8UTU - chains A and B of the 4 polymer chains in the assembly; structure by electron microscopy, 3.00 A resolution.

# Chain A
Molecule: Tubulin alpha-1B chain
Organism: Sus scrofa
Reference sequence: Q2XVP4 (TBA1B_PIG); numbering as in UniProt (aligned over 1-451)
Amino-acid sequence (451 residues; numbered 1 to 451; the number before each row is that of its first residue):
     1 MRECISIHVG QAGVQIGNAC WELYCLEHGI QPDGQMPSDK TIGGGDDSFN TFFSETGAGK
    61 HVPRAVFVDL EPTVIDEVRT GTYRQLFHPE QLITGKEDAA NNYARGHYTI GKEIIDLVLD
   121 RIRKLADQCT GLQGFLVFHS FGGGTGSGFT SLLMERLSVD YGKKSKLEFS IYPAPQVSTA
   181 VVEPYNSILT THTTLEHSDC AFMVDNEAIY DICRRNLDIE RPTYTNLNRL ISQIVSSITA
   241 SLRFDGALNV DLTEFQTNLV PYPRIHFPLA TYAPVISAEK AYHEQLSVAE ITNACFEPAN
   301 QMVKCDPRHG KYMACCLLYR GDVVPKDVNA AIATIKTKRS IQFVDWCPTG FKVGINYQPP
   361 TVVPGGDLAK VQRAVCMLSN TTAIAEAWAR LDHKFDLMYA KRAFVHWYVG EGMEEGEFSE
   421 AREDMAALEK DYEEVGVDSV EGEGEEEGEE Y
Unresolved in the structure: 441-451
Ion coordination: Mg2+: Glu71 (together with GTP)
Small-molecule neighbours: GTP (guanosine-5'-triphosphate): Gly10, Gln11, Ala12, Gln15, Glu71, Asp98, Ala99, Ala100, Asn101, Ser140, Phe141, Gly142, Gly143, Gly144, Thr145, Gly146, Ile171, Thr179, Glu183, Asn206, Tyr224, Leu227, Asn228, Ile231
Curated features (UniProtKB/Swiss-Prot):
  - motif: Met1 to Cys4 (MREC motif)
  - active site: Glu254
  - binding site (GTP): Gly10, Gln11, Ala12, Gln15, Glu71, Ala99, Ser140, Gly143, Gly144, Thr145, Gly146, Thr179, Glu183, Asn206, Tyr224, Asn228, Leu252
  - binding site (Mg(2+)): Glu71
  - site: Tyr451 (Involved in polymerization)
  - modified residue: Lys40 (N6,N6,N6-trimethyllysine), Ser48 (Phosphoserine), Ser232 (Phosphoserine), Tyr282 (3'-nitrotyrosine), Arg339 (Omega-N-methylarginine), Ser439 (Phosphoserine), Glu443 (5-glutamyl polyglutamate), Glu445 (5-glutamyl polyglutamate), Tyr451 (3'-nitrotyrosine)
  - cross-link (Glycyl lysine isopeptide (Lys-Gly)): Lys326 (interchain with G-Cter in ubiquitin), Lys370 (interchain with G-Cter in ubiquitin)

# Chain B
Molecule: Tubulin beta-2B chain
Organism: Sus scrofa
Reference sequence: A0A287AGU7 (A0A287AGU7_PIG); residues 1-445 here = UniProt positions 1-445
Amino-acid sequence (445 residues; each row starts with the number of its first residue):
     1 MREIVHIQAG QCGNQIGAKF WEVISDEHGI DPTGSYHGDS DLQLERINVY YNEATGNKYV
    61 PRAILVDLEP GTMDSVRSGP FGQIFRPDNF VFGQSGAGNN WAKGHYTEGA ELVDSVLDVV
   121 RKESESCDCL QGFQLTHSLG GGTGSGMGTL LISKIREEYP DRIMNTFSVM PSPKVSDTVV
   181 EPYNATLSVH QLVENTDETY CIDNEALYDI CFRTLKLTTP TYGDLNHLVS ATMSGVTTCL
   241 RFPGQLNADL RKLAVNMVPF PRLHFFMPGF APLTSRGSQQ YRALTVPELT QQMFDSKNMM
   301 AACDPRHGRY LTVAAIFRGR MSMKEVDEQM LNVQNKNSSY FVEWIPNNVK TAVCDIPPRG
   361 LKMSATFIGN STAIQELFKR ISEQFTAMFR RKAFLHWYTG EGMDEMEFTE AESNMNDLVS
   421 EYQQYQDATA DEQGEFEEEE GEDEA
Unresolved in the structure: 433-445
Small-molecule neighbours:
  - GDP (guanosine-5'-diphosphate): Gly10, Gln11, Cys12, Gln15, Ile16, Asn99, Ser138, Gly141, Gly142, Thr143, Gly144, Val169, Asp177, Glu181, Asn204, Tyr222, Leu225, Asn226
  - taxol (TA1): Glu22, Val23, Asp26, Glu27, Leu215, Asp224, His227, Leu228, Ala231, Phe270, Pro272, Leu273, Thr274, Ser275, Arg276, Gln279, Pro358, Arg359, Gly360, Leu361

# Interface between chain A and chain B
Contacting residue pairs (62; chain A residue first):
  Gln11(A) with Gly244(B); Gln245(B), hydrogen bond (side chain-backbone); Asn247(B), hydrogen bond
  Gln15(A) with Gln245(B)
  Pro72(A) with Arg46(B)
  Thr73(A) with Asn247(B)
  Asp76(A) with Arg46(B), salt bridge
  Glu77(A) with Pro243(B)
  Lys96(A) with Arg2(B)
  Glu97(A) with Cys129(B); Gln131(B); Asp249(B); Arg251(B), salt bridge
  Asp98(A) with Asp249(B)
  Ala100(A) with Arg251(B); Lys252(B); Val255(B)
  Asn101(A) with Lys252(B); Asn256(B)
  Arg105(A) with Arg251(B)
  Gln176(A) with Asn347(B)
  Ser178(A) with Asn347(B)
  Thr179(A) with Asp327(B); Lys350(B); Thr351(B)
  Ala180(A) with Asn256(B); Lys350(B)
  Val181(A) with Asn256(B), hydrogen bond (backbone-side chain); Ile345(B), hydrophobic; Asn347(B); Asn348(B); Val349(B)
  Tyr210(A) with Met323(B); Asp327(B)
  Arg221(A) with Ser322(B); Glu325(B), salt bridge
  Pro222(A) with Ser322(B); Met323(B); Lys324(B)
  Thr223(A) with Gln245(B), hydrogen bond
  Tyr224(A) with Leu246(B); Met323(B)
  Lys394(A) with Pro346(B)
  Leu397(A) with Trp344(B)
  Met398(A) with Pro346(B)
  Lys401(A) with Phe260(B); Asp431(B), hydrogen bond (side chain-backbone); Glu432(B), hydrogen bond (side chain-backbone)
  Arg402(A) with Phe260(B)
  Ala403(A) with Trp344(B), hydrophobic
  Phe404(A) with Val255(B); Asn256(B); Val258(B); Pro259(B), hydrogen bond (backbone-backbone)
  His406(A) with Val258(B); Pro259(B); Phe260(B); Pro261(B)
  Trp407(A) with Asp197(B); Ala254(B); Val255(B); Val258(B), hydrogen bond (side chain-backbone)
Other interface residues (no listed pair), chain A (38 interface residues in all): Glu71, Val74, Thr80, Gly95, Val177, Val182, Glu220
Other interface residues (no listed pair), chain B (41 interface residues in all): Met1, Glu45, Arg162, Phe242, Thr312, Leu331

# Overview
The interface between chain A and chain B involves 38 residues on one side and 41 on the other; the contacts
include 8 hydrogen bonds and 3 salt bridges. Polar pairs include Asp76(A)-Arg46(B), Glu97(A)-Arg251(B) and
Arg221(A)-Glu325(B). Ligands of chain A: GTP.
Here chain A is Tubulin alpha-1B chain and chain B is Tubulin beta-2B chain, both from Sus scrofa. Entry 8UTU
(KIF1A[1-393] P305L mutant AMP-PNP bound one and two heads bound states merged, in complex with a ...) was
determined by electron microscopy (same publication as 8UTN, 8UTO, 8UTP, 8UTQ, 8UTR, 8UTS and 4 further
entries).
